PDB entry 5JW3 | X-ray diffraction, 3.75 A resolution | chains B and L of the 4 polymer chains in the assembly

== Chain B ==
Molecule: Hemagglutinin
From: Influenza A virus (A/turkey/Italy/214845/2002(H7N3))
Reference sequence: Q701U0 (Q701U0_9INFA); residues 1-170 here correspond to UniProt positions 340-509 (UniProt number = residue number + 339)
Amino-acid sequence (170 residues; each row starts with the number of its first residue):
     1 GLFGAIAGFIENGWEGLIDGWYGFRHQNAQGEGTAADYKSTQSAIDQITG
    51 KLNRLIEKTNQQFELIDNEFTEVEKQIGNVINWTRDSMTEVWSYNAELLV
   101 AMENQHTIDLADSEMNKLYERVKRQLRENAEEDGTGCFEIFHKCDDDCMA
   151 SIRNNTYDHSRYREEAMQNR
Disulfide bonds: Cys144-Cys148
Covalent attachments: N-acetylglucosamine (NAG) linked to Asn82, Asn154

== Chain L ==
Molecule: MEDI8852 light chain
From: Homo sapiens
Amino-acid sequence (206 residues; row label = number of the first residue in the row):
     4 MTQSPSSLSASVGDRVTITCRTSQSLSSYTHWYQQKPGKAPKLLIYAASS
    54 RGSGVPSRFSGSGSGTDFTLTISSLQPEDFATYYCQQSRTFGQGTKVEIK
   104 RTVAAPSVFIFPPSDEQLKSGTASVVCLLNNFYPREAKVQWKVDNALQSG
   154 NSQESVTEQDSKDSTYSLSSTLTLSKADYEKHKVYACEVTHQGLSSPVTK
   204 SFNRGE
Disulfide bonds: Cys23-Cys88, Cys130-Cys190
Reported in the primary citation:
  - conformationally variable residues (loop rearrangement, side-chain flip): Gln27 to Tyr32

== Interface between chain B and chain L ==
Contacting residue pairs (12; chain B residue first):
  Asp19(B) - Tyr32(L)  hydrogen bond (backbone-side chain)
  Asp19(B) - Arg92(L)  salt bridge
  Tyr38(B) - Leu29(L)  hydrophobic
  Tyr38(B) - Ser91(L)
  Lys39(B) - Gln27(L)
  Thr41(B) - Tyr32(L)
  Gln42(B) - Leu29(L)
  Gln42(B) - Ser30(L)  hydrogen bond
  Gln42(B) - Ser31(L)  hydrogen bond
  Gln42(B) - Tyr32(L)
  Ile45(B) - Ser31(L)
  Asp46(B) - Ser30(L)
Other interface residues (no listed pair), chain B (8 interface residues in all): Gly20
Interface features reported in the paper:
  - pairs named by the authors: Tyr38(B)-Tyr32(L) (pi stacking), Leu29(L)-Tyr38(B), Ser30(L)-Gln42(B) (hydrogen bond), Ser31(L)-Gln42(B) (hydrogen bond)
  - epitope / paratope residues, chain B: Tyr38(B)
  - epitope / paratope residues, chain L: Leu29(L), Ser30(L), Ser31(L), Tyr32(L)

== Summary ==
8 residues of chain B and 7 residues of chain L are in contact, with 3 hydrogen bonds and 1 salt bridge. Polar
contacts include Asp19(B)-Arg92(L), Asp19(B)-Tyr32(L) and Gln42(B)-Ser30(L). The authors report pi stacking
between Tyr38(B) and Tyr32(L); a contact between Leu29(L) and Tyr38(B); hydrogen bonds between Ser30(L) and
Gln42(B) and Ser31(L) and Gln42(B). The paper reports epitope/paratope residues Tyr38(B) and Leu29(L) among
others; conformational variability at Gln27(L).
Here chain B is Hemagglutinin (Influenza A virus (A/turkey/Italy/214845/2002(H7N3))) and chain L is MEDI8852
light chain (Homo sapiens). Entry 5JW3 (Structure of MEDI8852 Fab Fragment in Complex with H7 HA) was
determined by X-ray diffraction together with 5JW4 and 5JW5 from the same study.
